6TYH - chains D and H of the 12 polymer chains in the assembly; structure by X-ray diffraction, 1.60 A resolution.

Chain D (and H):
Protein: Insulin B chain
Notes: chain H of this document is another copy of the same molecule, construct and numbering; everything in this record applies to it too
UniProt: P01308 (INS_HUMAN); residues 1-30 here correspond to UniProt positions 25-54 (UniProt number = residue number + 24)
Sequence (30 residues; row label = number of the first residue in the row):
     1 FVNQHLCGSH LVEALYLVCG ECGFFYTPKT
Not modelled in the structure: 30
Sequence notes: engineered mutation C22 (Arg46 in P01308)
Metal / ion sites: Zn2+: H10 (shared with H10(H) of chain H; 1 residue of chain J)
Residues lining bound ligands: phenol (IPH): C7, H10, L11, A14

Chain D / chain H interface:
Contacting residue pairs (7):
  V2(D) - V2(H)  hydrophobic
  N3(D) - F1(H)
  N3(D) - V2(H)
  L6(D) - C7(H)  hydrophobic
  L6(D) - H10(H)
  S9(D) - H10(H)
  H10(D) - H10(H)  hydrogen bond

In short:
5 residues of chain D face 4 of chain H across their interface; the contacts include 1 hydrogen bond. The
hydrogen-bonded pair is H10(D)-H10(H). Ligands of chain D: phenol.
Both chains are Insulin B chain. Entry 6TYH (Four-Disulfide Insulin Analog A22/B22) was determined by X-ray
diffraction.
